PDB entry 4PKN | X-ray diffraction, 3.66 A resolution | chains F and E of the 28 polymer chains in the assembly

[Chain F (and E)]
Name: 60 kDa chaperonin
Organism: Escherichia coli
Notes: chain E of this document is another copy of the same molecule, construct and numbering; everything in this record applies to it too
UniProt: Q548M1 (Q548M1_ECOLX); residue numbers follow UniProt; this construct covers 1-548
Chain sequence (548 residues; row label = number of the first residue in the row):
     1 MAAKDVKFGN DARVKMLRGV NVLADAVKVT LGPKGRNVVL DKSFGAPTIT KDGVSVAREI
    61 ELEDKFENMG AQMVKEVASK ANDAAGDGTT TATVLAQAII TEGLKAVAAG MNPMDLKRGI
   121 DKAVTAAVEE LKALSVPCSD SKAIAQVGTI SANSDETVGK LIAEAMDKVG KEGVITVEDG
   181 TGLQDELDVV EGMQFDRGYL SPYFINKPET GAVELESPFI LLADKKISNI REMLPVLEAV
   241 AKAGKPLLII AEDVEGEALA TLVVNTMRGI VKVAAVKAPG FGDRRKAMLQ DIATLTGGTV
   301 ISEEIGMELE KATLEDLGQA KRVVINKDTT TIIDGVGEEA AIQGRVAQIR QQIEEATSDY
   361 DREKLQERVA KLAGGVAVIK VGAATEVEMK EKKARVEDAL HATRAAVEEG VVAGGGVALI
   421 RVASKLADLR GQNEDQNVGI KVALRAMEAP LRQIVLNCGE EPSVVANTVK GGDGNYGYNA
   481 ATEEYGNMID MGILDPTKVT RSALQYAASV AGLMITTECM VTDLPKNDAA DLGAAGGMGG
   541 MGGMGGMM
Unresolved in the structure: 1, 526-548
Bound ions: K+: Thr30, Lys51, Thr90 (together with ADP); Mg2+: Asp87 (together with ADP)
Ligand contacts:
  - ADP (adenosine-5'-diphosphate): Thr30, Leu31, Gly32, Pro33, Lys51, Asp87, Gly88, Thr89, Thr90, Thr91, Ile150, Gly414, Gly415, Gly416, Ile454, Tyr478, Asn479, Ala480, Ala481, Met488, Ile493, Asp495
  - beryllium trifluoride (BEF): Lys51, Asp52, Gly53, Gly86, Asp87, Gly88, Thr89, Thr90, Asp398
Reported in the primary citation:
  - binding site for beryllium trifluoride: Gly88

[Chain F / chain E interface]
Residue-residue contacts (66; chain F residue first):
  Asp25(F) - Phe8(E)
  Ala26(F) - Phe8(E)
  Val29(F) - Glu518(E)
  Lys34(F) - Asn112(E)
  Arg36(F) - Val107(E)
  Arg36(F) - Met111(E)
  Arg36(F) - Pro113(E)
  Arg36(F) - Thr516(E)
  Arg36(F) - Glu518(E)  salt bridge
  Asn37(F) - Leu513(E)
  Asn37(F) - Thr516(E)  hydrogen bond
  Asn37(F) - Thr517(E)
  Asn37(F) - Glu518(E)  hydrogen bond (backbone-backbone)
  Asn37(F) - Cys519(E)
  Val38(F) - Cys519(E)
  Val39(F) - Met69(E)  hydrophobic
  Val39(F) - Met73(E)  hydrophobic
  Val39(F) - Thr517(E)
  Val39(F) - Cys519(E)  hydrogen bond (backbone-backbone)
  Val39(F) - Met520(E)
  Val39(F) - Val521(E)  hydrogen bond (backbone-backbone)
  Leu40(F) - Met69(E)
  Leu40(F) - Val521(E)  hydrophobic
  Asp41(F) - Asn68(E)
  Asp41(F) - Met69(E)
  Asp41(F) - Val521(E)  hydrogen bond (backbone-backbone)
  Asp41(F) - Thr522(E)  hydrogen bond
  Pro47(F) - Met69(E)
  Pro47(F) - Gln72(E)
  Pro47(F) - Met73(E)  hydrophobic
  Ile49(F) - Met73(E)  hydrophobic
  Ile49(F) - Leu513(E)  hydrophobic
  Glu59(F) - Lys4(E)  hydrogen bond (backbone-side chain)
  Ile60(F) - Val6(E)  hydrophobic
  Glu61(F) - Ala2(E)  hydrogen bond (side chain-backbone)
  Glu61(F) - Ala3(E)
  Glu61(F) - Lys4(E)  hydrogen bond (backbone-backbone)
  Leu62(F) - Ala3(E)
  Glu63(F) - Ala3(E)
  Glu63(F) - Leu524(E)
  Asn153(F) - Met114(E)
  Asn153(F) - Arg118(E)
  Leu183(F) - Gln505(E)
  Tyr203(F) - Ile305(E)  hydrophobic
  Glu209(F) - Gln351(E)
  Thr210(F) - Gln351(E)  hydrogen bond (backbone-side chain)
  Leu259(F) - Glu304(E)
  Ala260(F) - Glu304(E)  hydrogen bond (backbone-side chain)
  Ala260(F) - Ile305(E)
  Ala260(F) - Gly306(E)
  Val263(F) - Ile305(E)
  Val264(F) - Ile305(E)  hydrogen bond (backbone-backbone)
  Val264(F) - Gly306(E)
  Lys327(F) - Glu355(E)  salt bridge
  Ala384(F) - Lys80(E)
  Ala384(F) - Tyr506(E)
  Ala384(F) - Ser509(E)
  Thr385(F) - Glu76(E)
  Thr385(F) - Tyr506(E)
  Thr385(F) - Ser509(E)  hydrogen bond
  Glu386(F) - Glu76(E)  hydrogen bond (backbone-side chain)
  Val387(F) - Glu76(E)  hydrogen bond (backbone-side chain)
  Val387(F) - Val510(E)  hydrophobic
  Val387(F) - Leu513(E)
  Glu388(F) - Ser509(E)  hydrogen bond
  Glu388(F) - Leu513(E)
Interface residues without a listed pair, chain F (37 interface residues in all): Val22, Ala46, Ser154, Gly256, Glu391
Interface residues without a listed pair, chain E (41 interface residues in all): Arg13, Lys65, Asp115, Lys117, Ser302, Met514

[In short]
37 residues of chain F face 41 of chain E across their interface, with 16 hydrogen bonds and 2 salt bridges.
Among the polar pairs are Arg36(F)-Glu518(E), Lys327(F)-Glu355(E) and Asn37(F)-Thr516(E). Ligands of chain F:
ADP and beryllium trifluoride. Thr30(F), Lys51(F) and Thr90(F) form the K+ site. The paper reports a binding
site for beryllium trifluoride at Gly88(F).
Both chains are 60 kDa chaperonin (Escherichia coli). Entry 4PKN (Crystal structure of the football-shaped
GroEL-GroES2-(ADPBeFx)14 complex containing substrate Rubisco) was determined by X-ray diffraction, deposited
together with 4PKO.
